Entry 3ANU (X-ray diffraction, 1.90 A resolution); this record covers chain A.

[Chain A]
Protein: D-serine dehydratase
Organism: Gallus gallus
Notes: EC 4.3.1.18
UniProtKB: A9CP13 (A9CP13_CHICK); residue numbers follow UniProt; this construct covers 1-376
Chain sequence (376 residues; numbered 1 to 376; the number before each row is that of its first residue):
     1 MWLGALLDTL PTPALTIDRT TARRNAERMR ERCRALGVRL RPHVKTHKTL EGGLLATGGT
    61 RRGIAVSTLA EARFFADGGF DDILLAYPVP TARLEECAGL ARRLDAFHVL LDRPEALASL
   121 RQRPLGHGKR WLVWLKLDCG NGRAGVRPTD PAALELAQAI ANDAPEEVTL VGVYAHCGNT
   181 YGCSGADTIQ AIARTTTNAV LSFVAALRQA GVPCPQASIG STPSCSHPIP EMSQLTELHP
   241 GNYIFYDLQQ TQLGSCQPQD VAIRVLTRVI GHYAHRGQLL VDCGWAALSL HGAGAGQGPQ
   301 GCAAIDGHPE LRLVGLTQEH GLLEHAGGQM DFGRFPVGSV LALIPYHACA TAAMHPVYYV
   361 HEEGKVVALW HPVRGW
Not modelled in the structure: 140-141, 182, 295-297, 326-328
Disulfide bonds: Cys-183 forms a disulfide with the same residue of a neighbouring copy of this chain
Covalent attachments: pyridoxal phosphate (PLP) linked to Lys-45
Metal / ion sites: Zn2+: His-347, Cys-349
Ligand contacts: pyridoxal phosphate (PLP): His-43, Ala-86, Lys-136, Arg-143, Tyr-174, His-176, Tyr-181, Gly-220, Ser-221, Thr-222, Pro-223, His-239, Pro-240, Gly-241, Asn-242
What the authors report for this chain:
  - binding site for pyridoxal phosphate: Lys-45
  - Zn2+ coordination: His-347, Cys-349
  - catalytic residues: Lys-45 (proposed by the authors, not directly observed)

[Summary]
Covalently linked pyridoxal phosphate: at Lys-45. The Zn2+ site is built by His-347 and Cys-349. From the
paper: the catalytic residue Lys-45; a binding site for pyridoxal phosphate at Lys-45.
Chain A is D-serine dehydratase (Gallus gallus); the structure, Crystal structure of D-serine dehydratase from
chicken kidney, was determined by X-ray diffraction, deposited together with 3ANV, 3AWN and 3AWO.
